7L1S - chains B and E of the 7 polymer chains in the assembly; structure by electron microscopy, 3.60 A resolution.

[Chain B]
Protein: ATP synthase subunit alpha
Organism: Bacillus sp. (strain PS3)
Notes: EC 7.1.2.2
Reference sequence: A0A0M3VGF9 (A0A0M3VGF9_BACP3); residues 2-502 here = UniProt positions 2-502
Sequence (510 residues; numbered -7 to 502; the number before each row is that of its first residue; numbers below 1 keep their minus sign (Met-7 is residue -7)):
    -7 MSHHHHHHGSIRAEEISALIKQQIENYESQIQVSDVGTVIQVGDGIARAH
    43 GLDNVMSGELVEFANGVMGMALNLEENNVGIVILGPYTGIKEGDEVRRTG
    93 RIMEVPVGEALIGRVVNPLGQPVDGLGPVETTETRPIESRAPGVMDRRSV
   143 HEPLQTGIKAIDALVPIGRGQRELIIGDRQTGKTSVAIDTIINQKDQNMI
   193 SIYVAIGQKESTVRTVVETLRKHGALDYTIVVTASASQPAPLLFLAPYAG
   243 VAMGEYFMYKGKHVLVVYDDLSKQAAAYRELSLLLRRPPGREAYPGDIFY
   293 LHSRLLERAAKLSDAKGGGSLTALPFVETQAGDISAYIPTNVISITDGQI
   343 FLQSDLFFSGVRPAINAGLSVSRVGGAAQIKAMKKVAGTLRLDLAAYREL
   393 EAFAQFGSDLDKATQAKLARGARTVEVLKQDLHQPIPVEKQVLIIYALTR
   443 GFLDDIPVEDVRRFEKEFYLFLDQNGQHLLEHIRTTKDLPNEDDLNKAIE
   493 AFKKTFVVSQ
Disordered / not traced: -7 to 26, 502
Differences from the reference sequence: expression tag (-7 to 1); conflict Ser193 (Cys in A0A0M3VGF9), Phe463 (Trp in A0A0M3VGF9)
Metal / ion sites: Mg2+: Thr176 (together with ATP)
Ligand contacts:
  - ATP (adenosine-5'-triphosphate), molecule 1: Arg171, Gln172, Thr173, Gly174, Lys175, Thr176, Ser177, Gln200, Phe349, Arg354, Pro355, Gln422, Asp423, Leu424
  - ATP, molecule 2: Ser336, Val363, Arg365

[Chain E]
Protein: ATP synthase subunit beta
Organism: Bacillus sp. (strain PS3)
Notes: EC 7.1.2.2
Reference sequence: A0A0M4U1P9 (A0A0M4U1P9_BACP3); residues 1-473 here = UniProt positions 1-473
Sequence (484 residues; row label = number of the first residue in the row; numbers below 1 keep their minus sign (Met-10 is residue -10)):
   -10 MHHHHHHHHHHMTRGRVIQVMGPVVDVKFENGHLPAIYNALKIQHKARNE
    40 NEVDIDLTLEVALHLGDDTVRTIAMASTDGLIRGMEVIDTGAPISVPVGE
    90 VTLGRVFNVLGEPIDLEGDIPADARRDPIHRPAPKFEELATEVEILETGI
   140 KVVDLLAPYIKGGKIGLFGGAGVGKTVLIQELIHNIAQEHGGISVFAGVG
   190 DRTREGNDLYHEMKDSGVISKTAMVFGQMNEPPGARMRVALTGLTMAEYF
   240 RDEQGQDVLLFIDNIFRFTQAGSEVSALLGRMPSAVGYQPTLATEMGQLQ
   290 ERITSTAKGSITSIQAIYVPADDYTDPAPATTFSHLDATTNLERKLAEMG
   340 IYPAVDPLASTSRALAPEIVGEEHYQVARKVQQTLQRYKELQDIIAILGM
   390 DELSDEDKLVVHRARRIQFFLSQNFHVAEQFTGQPGSYVPVKETVRGFKE
   440 ILEGKYDHLPEDAFRLVGRIEEVVEKAKAMGVEV
Disordered / not traced: -10 to 0, 471-473
Differences from the reference sequence: expression tag (-10 to 0); conflict Asp190 (Glu in A0A0M4U1P9)

[Chain B / chain E interface]
Contacting residue pairs - 34 pairs, chain B then chain E:
  Ile32(B) - Gly55(E)
  Gln33(B) - His53(E)
  Gln33(B) - Leu54(E)  hydrogen bond (side chain-backbone)
  Val34(B) - Ile26(E)
  Val34(B) - His53(E)  hydrogen bond (backbone-backbone)
  Gly35(B) - Leu52(E)
  Asp36(B) - Leu52(E)
  Asp36(B) - Arg270(E)  salt bridge
  Thr80(B) - Ala25(E)
  Lys83(B) - Leu23(E)  hydrogen bond (side chain-backbone)
  Glu84(B) - His53(E)  hydrogen bond (backbone-side chain)
  Glu84(B) - Asp57(E)
  Gln172(B) - Arg352(E)
  Lys201(B) - Glu290(E)
  Lys201(B) - His324(E)  hydrogen bond (side chain-backbone)
  Lys201(B) - Asp326(E)  salt bridge
  Glu202(B) - Phe125(E)
  Glu202(B) - Leu128(E)
  Glu202(B) - Glu290(E)
  Val205(B) - Phe125(E)
  Arg206(B) - Phe125(E)  hydrogen bond (side chain-backbone)
  Arg206(B) - Glu126(E)
  Arg206(B) - Leu128(E)
  Arg206(B) - Thr130(E)
  Glu210(B) - Thr130(E)
  Ser229(B) - Ala122(E)
  Ser229(B) - Gln287(E)  hydrogen bond (backbone-side chain)
  Glu272(B) - Pro279(E)
  Glu272(B) - Thr280(E)
  Glu272(B) - Thr283(E)  hydrogen bond
  Leu275(B) - Met271(E)
  Leu275(B) - Ser273(E)
  Leu276(B) - Arg270(E)
  Arg278(B) - Met271(E)
Other interface residues (no listed pair), chain B (37 interface residues in all): Tyr79, Val107, Val115, Gly117, Arg171, Gln200, Ser203, Thr207, Val209, Ala228, Gln230, Ala232, Arg271, Pro281, Ala285, Gln322, Ala323, Leu424
Other interface residues (no listed pair), chain E (35 interface residues in all): Tyr27, Glu127, Gly269, Pro272, Ala274, Ala282, Gly286, Thr314, Ala319, Phe322, Glu357

[Overview]
37 residues of chain B and 35 residues of chain E are in contact, with 8 hydrogen bonds and 2 salt bridges.
Polar contacts include Asp36(B)-Arg270(E), Lys201(B)-Asp326(E) and Gln33(B)-Leu54(E). Ligands of chain B: ATP.
Chain B is ATP synthase subunit alpha and chain E is ATP synthase subunit beta, both from Bacillus sp. (strain
PS3); the structure, PS3 F1-ATPase Pi-bound Dwell, was determined by electron microscopy (same publication as
7L1Q and 7L1R).
